PDB entry 5TYD | X-ray diffraction, 1.90 A resolution | chains A and P of the 4 polymer chains in the assembly

[Chain A]
Molecule: DNA-directed DNA/RNA polymerase mu
Organism: Homo sapiens
Notes: EC 2.7.7.7
Reference sequence: Q9NP87 (DPOLM_HUMAN); numbering as in UniProt; present here: 132-397, 410-494
Amino-acid sequence (356 residues; numbered 127 to 494; 12 numbers in that range are skipped by the numbering (no residue carries them; nothing is unmodelled there); the number before each row is that of its first residue):
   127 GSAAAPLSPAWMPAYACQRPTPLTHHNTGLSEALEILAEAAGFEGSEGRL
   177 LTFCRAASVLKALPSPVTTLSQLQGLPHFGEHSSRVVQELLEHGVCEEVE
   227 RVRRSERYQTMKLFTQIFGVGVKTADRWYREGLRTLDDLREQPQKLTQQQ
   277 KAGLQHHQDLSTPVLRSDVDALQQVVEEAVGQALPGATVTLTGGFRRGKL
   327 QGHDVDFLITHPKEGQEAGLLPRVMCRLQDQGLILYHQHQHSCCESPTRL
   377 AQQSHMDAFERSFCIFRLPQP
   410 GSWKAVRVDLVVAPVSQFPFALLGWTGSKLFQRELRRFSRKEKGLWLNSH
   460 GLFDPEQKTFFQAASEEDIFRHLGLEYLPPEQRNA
Not modelled in the structure: 127-136, 365-384
Construct notes: expression tag (127-131); conflict Gly410 (Pro in Q9NP87)
UniProt features mapped onto this chain:
  - region: Arg323 to Asp332 (Involved in ssDNA binding)
  - binding site (Mg(2+)): Asp330, Asp332, Asp418
  - site: Gly433 (Responsible for the low discrimination between dNTP and rNTP)
Covalently attached groups: 2,3-dihydroxy-1,4-dithiobutane (DTT) linked to Cys180
Bound ions: Na+: Thr241, Ile243, Val246 (shared with DT3(P) of chain P); Mg2+ site 1: Asp330, Asp332, Asp418 (together with dTTP) (shared with DA4(P), DT5(P) of chain P); Mg2+ site 2: Asp330, Asp332 (together with dTTP, pyrophosphate) (shared with DT5(P) of chain P)
Small-molecule neighbours: pyrophosphate / dTTP: Gly319, Gly320, Arg323, Lys325, Gly328, His329, Asp330, Asp332, Gly433, Trp434, Thr435, Gly436, Ser437, Lys438, Gln441
What the authors report for this chain:
  - conformationally variable residues (side-chain flip): His329

[Chain P]
Molecule: 5-nt DNA strand
Sequence (5 nucleotides; each row starts with the number of its first residue):
     1 CGTAT
Bound ions: Na+: DT3 (shared with Thr241(A), Ile243(A), Val246(A) of chain A); Mg2+ site 1: DA4, DT5 (together with dTTP) (shared with Asp330(A), Asp332(A), Asp418(A) of chain A); Mg2+ site 2: DT5 (together with dTTP, pyrophosphate) (shared with Asp330(A), Asp332(A) of chain A)

[Chain A / chain P interface]
Contacting residue pairs (29; chain A residue first):
  Ile243(A) - DT3(P)  phosphate contact
  Phe244(A) - DT3(P)  phosphate contact
  Gly245(A) - DG2(P)  phosphate contact
  Gly245(A) - DT3(P)  hydrogen bond to the phosphate
  Val246(A) - DG2(P)  hydrogen bond to the phosphate
  Val246(A) - DT3(P)  hydrogen bond to the phosphate
  Gly247(A) - DG2(P)  hydrogen bond to the phosphate
  Gly247(A) - DT3(P)  phosphate contact
  Lys249(A) - DC1(P)  phosphate contact
  Lys249(A) - DG2(P)  phosphate contact
  Thr250(A) - DC1(P)  hydrogen bond to the phosphate
  Thr250(A) - DG2(P)  hydrogen bond to the phosphate
  Gln275(A) - DG2(P)  sugar contact
  Arg323(A) - DT5(P)  hydrogen bond to the phosphate
  His329(A) - DA4(P)  salt bridge to the phosphate
  Asp330(A) - DT5(P)  phosphate contact
  Asp332(A) - DA4(P)  phosphate contact
  Asp332(A) - DT5(P)  phosphate contact
  Phe389(A) - DT3(P)  sugar contact
  Phe389(A) - DA4(P)  sugar contact
  Arg416(A) - DT3(P)  phosphate contact
  Arg416(A) - DA4(P)  salt bridge to the phosphate
  Asp418(A) - DA4(P)  sugar contact
  Gly433(A) - DT5(P)  sugar contact
  Trp434(A) - DA4(P)  phosphate contact
  Trp434(A) - DT5(P)  sugar contact
  Thr435(A) - DT5(P)  phosphate contact
  Gly436(A) - DT5(P)  hydrogen bond to the phosphate
  Lys438(A) - DT5(P)  base contact
Also at the interface, not in a pair above, chain A (25 interface residues in all): Val248, Gly319, Arg387, Ser437, Gln441

[Overview]
Chain A and chain P form an interface of 25 and 5 residues respectively; the contacts include 8 hydrogen bonds
and 2 salt bridges. Polar pairs include Gly245(A)-DT3(P), Val246(A)-DG2(P) and Val246(A)-DT3(P). Ligands of
chain A: pyrophosphate / dTTP. From UniProt: 3 Mg2+-binding residues on chain A. The paper reports
conformational variability at His329(A).
Chain A is DNA-directed DNA/RNA polymerase mu (Homo sapiens) and chain P is a 5-nt DNA strand; the structure,
DNA Polymerase Mu Reactant Complex, 10 mM Mg2+ (45 min), was determined by X-ray diffraction, deposited
together with 5TXX, 5TXZ, 5TYB, 5TYC, 5TYE, 5TYF and 7 further entries.
